5KLI - chains F and G of the 6 polymer chains in the assembly; structure by X-ray diffraction, 3.00 A resolution.

[Chain F]
Name: Cytochrome c1
Source organism: Rhodobacter sphaeroides
UniProtKB: Q02760 (CY1_RHOSH); residues 1-263 here correspond to UniProt positions 23-285 (UniProt number = residue number + 22)
Amino-acid sequence (272 residues; numbered 1 to 272; the number before each row is that of its first residue):
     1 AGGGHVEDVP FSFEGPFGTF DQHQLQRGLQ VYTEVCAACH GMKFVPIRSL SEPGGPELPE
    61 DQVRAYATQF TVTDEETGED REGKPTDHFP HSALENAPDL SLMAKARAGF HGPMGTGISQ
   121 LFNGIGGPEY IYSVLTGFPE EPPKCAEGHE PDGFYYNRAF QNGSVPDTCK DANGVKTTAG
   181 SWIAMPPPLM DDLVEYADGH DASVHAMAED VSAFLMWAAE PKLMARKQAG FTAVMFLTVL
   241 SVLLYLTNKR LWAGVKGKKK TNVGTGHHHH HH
Unresolved in the structure: 257-272
Sequence notes: variant Pro-98 (Ala120 in Q02760); expression tag (264-272)
Disulfides: Cys-145/Cys-169
Covalent attachments: heme c (HEC) linked to Cys-36, Cys-39
Bound ions: Sr2+: Asp-8, Val-9, Glu-14, Glu-129; heme c Fe: His-40, Met-185
Small-molecule neighbours: heme c (HEC): Val-31, Val-35, His-40, Leu-94, Asn-96, Ala-97, Pro-98, Leu-100, Met-103, Arg-107, Tyr-130, Ile-131, Leu-135, Phe-160, Asn-162, Ile-183, Ala-184, Met-185, Pro-186, Pro-188, Leu-189, Val-211, Leu-215

[Chain G]
Name: Ubiquinol-cytochrome c reductase iron-sulfur subunit
Source organism: Rhodobacter sphaeroides
Notes: EC 1.10.2.2
UniProtKB: Q02762 (UCRI_RHOSH); residue numbers follow UniProt; this construct covers 1-187
Amino-acid sequence (187 residues; row label = number of the first residue in the row):
     1 MSNAEDHAGT RRDFLYYATA GAGAVATGAA VWPLINQMNP SADVQALASI FVDVSSVEPG
    61 VQLTVKFLGK PIFIRRRTEA DIELGRSVQL GQLVDTNARN ANIDAGAEAT DQNRTLDEAG
   121 EWLVMWGVCT HLGCVPIGGV SGDFGGWFCP CHGSHYDSAG RIRKGPAPEN LPIPLAKFID
   181 ETTIQLG
Unresolved in the structure: 1-8
Disulfides: Cys-134/Cys-151
Bound ions: 2Fe-2S cluster Fe: Cys-129, His-131, Cys-149, His-152
Small-molecule neighbours: 2Fe-2S cluster (FES): Cys-129, His-131, Leu-132, Gly-133, Cys-134, Cys-149, Cys-151, His-152, Gly-153, Ser-154

[Chain F / chain G interface]
Contacting residue pairs (14; chain F residue first):
  Arg-48(F) with Ala-42(G); Asp-43(G)
  Glu-52(F) with Ala-42(G)
  Thr-86(F) with Gln-45(G)
  Leu-240(F) with Ala-22(G), hydrophobic
  Leu-243(F) with Leu-15(G), hydrophobic; Ala-18(G); Thr-19(G)
  Leu-246(F) with Leu-15(G)
  Thr-247(F) with Leu-15(G); Thr-19(G), hydrogen bond
  Arg-250(F) with Arg-11(G), hydrogen bond (side chain-backbone); Arg-12(G), hydrogen bond (side chain-backbone); Leu-15(G)
Also at the interface, not in a pair above, chain F (10 interface residues in all): Phe-236, Leu-244
Also at the interface, not in a pair above, chain G (12 interface residues in all): Gly-23, Val-25, Ala-29

[Summary]
The interface between chain F and chain G involves 10 residues on one side and 12 on the other, with 3
hydrogen bonds. Polar pairs include Thr-247(F)/Thr-19(G), Arg-250(F)/Arg-11(G) and Arg-250(F)/Arg-12(G). Chain
G binds 2Fe-2S cluster. Covalently linked heme c: at Cys-36(F).
Here chain F is Cytochrome c1 and chain G is Ubiquinol-cytochrome c reductase iron-sulfur subunit, both from
Rhodobacter sphaeroides. Entry 5KLI (Rhodobacter sphaeroides bc1 with stigmatellin and antimycin) was
determined by X-ray diffraction (same publication as 5KKZ).
